Entry 7ELH (electron microscopy, 3.30 A resolution); this record covers chains B and H of the 26 polymer chains in the assembly.

[Chain B]
Molecule: RNA-directed RNA polymerase
From: Mammalian orthoreovirus 3
Notes: EC 2.7.7.48
UniProtKB: A0A0B5CSU4 (A0A0B5CSU4_9REOV); residue numbers follow UniProt; this construct covers 1-1267
Chain sequence (1267 residues; each row starts with the number of its first residue):
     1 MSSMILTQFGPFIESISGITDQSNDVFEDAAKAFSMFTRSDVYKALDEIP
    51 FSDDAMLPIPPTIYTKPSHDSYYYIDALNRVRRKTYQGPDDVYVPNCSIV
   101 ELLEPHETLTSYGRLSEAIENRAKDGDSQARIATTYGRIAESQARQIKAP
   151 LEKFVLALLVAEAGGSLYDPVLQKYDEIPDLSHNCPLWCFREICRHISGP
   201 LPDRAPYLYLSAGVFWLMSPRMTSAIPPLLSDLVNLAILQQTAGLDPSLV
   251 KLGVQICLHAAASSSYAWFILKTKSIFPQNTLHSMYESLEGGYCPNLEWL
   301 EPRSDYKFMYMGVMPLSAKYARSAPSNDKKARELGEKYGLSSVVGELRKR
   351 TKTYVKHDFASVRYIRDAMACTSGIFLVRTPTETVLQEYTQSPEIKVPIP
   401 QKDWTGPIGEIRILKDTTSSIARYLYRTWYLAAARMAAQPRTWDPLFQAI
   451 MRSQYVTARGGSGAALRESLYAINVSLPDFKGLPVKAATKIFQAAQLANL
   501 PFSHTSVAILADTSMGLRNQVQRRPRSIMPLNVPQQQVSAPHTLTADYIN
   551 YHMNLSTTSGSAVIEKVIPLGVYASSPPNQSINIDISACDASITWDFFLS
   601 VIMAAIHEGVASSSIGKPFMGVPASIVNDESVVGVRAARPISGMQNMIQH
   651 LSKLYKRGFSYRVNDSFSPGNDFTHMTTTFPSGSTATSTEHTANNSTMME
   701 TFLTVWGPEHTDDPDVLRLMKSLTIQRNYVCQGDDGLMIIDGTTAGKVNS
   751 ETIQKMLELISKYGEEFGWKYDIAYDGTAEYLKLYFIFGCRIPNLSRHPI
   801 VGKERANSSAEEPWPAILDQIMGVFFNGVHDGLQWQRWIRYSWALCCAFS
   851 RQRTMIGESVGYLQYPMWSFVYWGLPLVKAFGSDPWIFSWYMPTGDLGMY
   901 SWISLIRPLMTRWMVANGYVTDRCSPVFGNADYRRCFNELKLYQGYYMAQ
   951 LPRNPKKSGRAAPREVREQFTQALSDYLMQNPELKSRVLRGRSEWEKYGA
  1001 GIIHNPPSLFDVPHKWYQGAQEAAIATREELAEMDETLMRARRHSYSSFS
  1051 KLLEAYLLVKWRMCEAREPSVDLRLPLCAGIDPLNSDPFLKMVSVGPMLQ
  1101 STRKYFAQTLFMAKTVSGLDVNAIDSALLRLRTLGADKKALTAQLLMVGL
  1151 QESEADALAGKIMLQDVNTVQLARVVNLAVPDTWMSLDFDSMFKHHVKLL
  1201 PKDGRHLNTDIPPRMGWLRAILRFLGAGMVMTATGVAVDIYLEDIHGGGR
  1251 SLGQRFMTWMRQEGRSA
Disordered / not traced: 1, 1266-1267

[Chain H]
Molecule: Lambda 1
From: Mammalian orthoreovirus 3
UniProtKB: F1ARN3 (F1ARN3_9REOV); residue numbers follow UniProt; this construct covers 181-1275
Chain sequence (1095 residues; each row starts with the number of its first residue):
   181 YQCHVCSAVLFSPLDLDAHVASHGLHGNMTLTSSDIQRHITEFISSWQNH
   231 PIVQVSADVENKKTAQLLHADTPRLVTWDAGLCTSFKIVPIVPAQVPQDV
   281 LAYTFFTSSYAIQSPFPEAAVSRIVVHTRWASNVDFDRDSSVIMAPPTEN
   331 NIHLFKQLLNTETLSVRGANPLMFRANVLHMLLEFVLDNLYLNRHTGFSQ
   381 DHTPFTEGANLRSLPGPDAEKWYSIMYPTRMGTPNVSKICNFVASCVRNR
   431 VGRFDRAQMMNGAMSEWVDVFETSDALTVSIRGRWMARLARMNINPTEIE
   481 WALTECAQGYVTVTSPYAPSVNRLMPYRISNAERQISQIIRIMNIGNNAT
   531 VIQPVLQDISVLLQRISPLQIDPTIISNTMSTVSESTTQTLSPASSILGK
   581 LRPSNSDFSSFRVALAGWLYNGVVTTVIDDSSYPKDGGSVTSLENLWDFF
   631 ILALALPLTTDPCAPVKAFMTLANMMVGFETIPMDNQIYTQSRRASAFST
   681 PHTWPRCFMNIQLISPIDAPILRQWAEIIHRYWPNPSQIRYGAPNVFGSA
   731 NLFTPPEVLLLPIDHQPANVTTPTLDFTNELTNWRARVCELMKNLVDNQR
   781 YQPGWTQSLVSSMRGTLDKLKLIKSMTPMYLQQLAPVELAVIAPMLPFPP
   831 FQVPYVRLDRDRVPTMVGVTRQSRDTITQPALSLSTTNTTVGVPLALDAR
   881 AITVALLSGKYPPDLVTNVWYADAIYPMYADTEVFSNLQRDMITCEAVQT
   931 LVTLVAQISETQYPVDRYLDWIPSLRASAATAATFAEWVNTSMKTAFDLS
   981 DMLLEPLLSGDPRMTQLAIQYQQYNGRTFNIIPEMPGSVIADCVQLTAEV
  1031 FNHEYNLFGIARGDIIIGRVQSTHLWSPLAPPPDLVFDRDTPGVHIFGRD
  1081 CRISFGMNGAAPMIRDETGLMVPFEGNWIFPLALWQMNTRYFNQQFDAWI
  1131 KTGELRIRIEMGAYPYMLHYYDPRQYANAWNLTSAWLEEITPTSIPSVPF
  1181 MVPISSDHDISSAPAVQYIISTEYNDRSLFCTNSSSPQTIAGPDKHIPVE
  1231 RYNILTNPDAPPTQIQLPEVVDLYNVVTRYAYETPPITAVVMGVP
Disordered / not traced: 181-210, 231-240

[Interface between chain B and chain H]
Residue-residue contacts (22):
  Val171(B) - Trp227(H)  hydrophobic
  Leu172(B) - Phe223(H)  hydrophobic
  Leu172(B) - Ser226(H)
  Lys174(B) - Glu222(H)  salt bridge
  Glu177(B) - His219(H)  salt bridge
  Tyr354(B) - Gln217(H)  hydrogen bond
  Ala360(B) - Gln217(H)
  Pro1083(B) - Phe223(H)  hydrophobic
  Pro1083(B) - Ile224(H)  hydrophobic
  Pro1083(B) - Trp227(H)
  Leu1084(B) - His219(H)
  Leu1084(B) - Ile220(H)  hydrophobic
  Leu1084(B) - Phe223(H)  hydrophobic
  Leu1090(B) - Trp227(H)  hydrophobic
  Lys1202(B) - Ser561(H)
  Arg1205(B) - Glu565(H)  salt bridge
  Arg1205(B) - Ser566(H)
  Arg1205(B) - Thr567(H)  hydrogen bond (side chain-backbone)
  Arg1205(B) - Gln569(H)  hydrogen bond (side chain-backbone)
  Arg1205(B) - Leu571(H)
  Arg1205(B) - Ser572(H)
  Arg1205(B) - Ser575(H)
Interface residues without a listed pair, chain B (19 interface residues in all): Phe359, Arg363, Asp1082, Ser1086, Asp1203, Gly1204, Asp1210, Pro1213
Interface residues without a listed pair, chain H (21 interface residues in all): Ile216, Ser557, Met560, Thr568, Leu578
Interface features reported in the paper:
  - interface residues, chain H: Leu211(H)

[In short]
19 residues of chain B and 21 residues of chain H are in contact, with 3 hydrogen bonds and 3 salt bridges.
Polar contacts include Lys174(B)-Glu222(H), Glu177(B)-His219(H) and Arg1205(B)-Glu565(H). From the paper: the
interface residue Leu211(H).
Here chain B is RNA-directed RNA polymerase and chain H is Lambda 1, both from Mammalian orthoreovirus 3.
Entry 7ELH (In situ structure of transcriptional enzyme complex and capsid shell protein of mammalian reovirus
at initiation ...) was determined by electron microscopy (same publication as 7ELL).
